8VTD - chains A and C of the 3 polymer chains in the assembly; structure by X-ray diffraction, 1.23 A resolution.

[Chain A]
Name: Vibostolimab Fab Light chain
Source organism: Mus musculus
Notes: antibody fragment or engineered binder
Sequence (214 residues; row label = number of the first residue in the row):
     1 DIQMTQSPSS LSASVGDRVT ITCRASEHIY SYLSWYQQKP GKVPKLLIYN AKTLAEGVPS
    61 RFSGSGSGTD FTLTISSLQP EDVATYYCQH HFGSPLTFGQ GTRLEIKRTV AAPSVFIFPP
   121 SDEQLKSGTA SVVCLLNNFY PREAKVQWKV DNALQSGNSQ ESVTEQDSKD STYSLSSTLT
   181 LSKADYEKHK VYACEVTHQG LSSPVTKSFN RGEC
Disulfides: Cys-23/Cys-88, Cys-134/Cys-194

[Chain C]
Name: T-cell immunoreceptor with Ig and ITIM domains
Source organism: Homo sapiens
Reference sequence: Q495A1 (TIGIT_HUMAN); residue numbers follow UniProt; this construct covers 22-137
Sequence (122 residues; numbered 22 to 143; the number before each row is that of its first residue):
    22 MMTGTIETTG NISAEKGGSI ILQCHLSSTT AQVTQVNWEQ QDQLLAICNA DLGWHISPSF
    82 KDRVAPGPGL GLTLQSLTVN DTGEYFCIYH TYPDGTYTGR IFLEVLESSV AEHGARHHHH
   142 HH
Not modelled in the structure: 22-24, 130-143
Disulfides: Cys-45/Cys-108
Differences from the reference sequence: expression tag (138-143)
UniProt features mapped onto this chain:
  - region: Asn-32 to Ile-42 (Homodimerization)
  - glycosylation (N-linked (GlcNAc...) asparagine): Asn-32, Asn-101

[How chain A and chain C interact]
Pairs across the interface - 20 pairs, chain A then chain C:
  Glu-27(A) / Tyr-113(C)  hydrogen bond
  His-28(A) / Pro-114(C)
  His-28(A) / Asp-115(C)
  Tyr-30(A) / His-111(C)
  Tyr-30(A) / Thr-112(C)  hydrogen bond (side chain-backbone)
  Tyr-30(A) / Asp-115(C)
  Tyr-30(A) / Gly-116(C)  hydrogen bond (side chain-backbone)
  Tyr-30(A) / Thr-117(C)
  Tyr-32(A) / Gln-56(C)  hydrogen bond
  Tyr-32(A) / Asn-58(C)  hydrogen bond
  Tyr-32(A) / His-111(C)  hydrogen bond
  Phe-92(A) / Thr-55(C)
  Phe-92(A) / Gln-56(C)
  Phe-92(A) / Asn-70(C)  hydrogen bond (backbone-side chain)
  Gly-93(A) / Asn-70(C)
  Gly-93(A) / Asp-72(C)
  Gly-93(A) / Leu-73(C)
  Ser-94(A) / Asp-72(C)  hydrogen bond (backbone-side chain)
  Ser-94(A) / Leu-73(C)
  Leu-96(A) / Leu-73(C)  hydrophobic

[Summary]
8 residues of chain A and 13 residues of chain C are in contact, with 8 hydrogen bonds. Polar contacts include
Glu-27(A)/Tyr-113(C), Tyr-30(A)/Thr-112(C) and Tyr-30(A)/Gly-116(C).
Here chain A is Vibostolimab Fab Light chain (Mus musculus) and chain C is T-cell immunoreceptor with Ig and
ITIM domains (Homo sapiens). Entry 8VTD (Co-structure of the Fab of the anti-TIGIT Vibostolimab antibody with
its antigen) was determined by X-ray diffraction.
